Entry 9B3G (X-ray diffraction, 1.55 A resolution); this record covers chain A.

== Chain A ==
Molecule: Neurogenic locus notch homolog protein 1
Organism: Homo sapiens
Notes: fragment: Human Notch1 EGF domains 21-23
Reference sequence: P46531 (NOTC1_HUMAN); residue numbers follow UniProt; this construct covers 790-906
Amino-acid sequence (119 residues; each row starts with the number of its first residue):
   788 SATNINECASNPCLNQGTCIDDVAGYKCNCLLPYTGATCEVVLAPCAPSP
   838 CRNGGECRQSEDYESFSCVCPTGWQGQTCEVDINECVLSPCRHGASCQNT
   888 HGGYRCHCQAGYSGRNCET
Not modelled in the structure: 788-793
Differences from the reference sequence: expression tag (788-789)
Curated features (UniProtKB/Swiss-Prot):
  - glycosylation: Ser797 (O-linked (Glc...) serine), Thr805 (O-linked (Fuc...) threonine)
Disulfides: Cys795-Cys806, Cys800-Cys815, Cys817-Cys826, Cys833-Cys844, Cys838-Cys855, Cys857-Cys866, Cys873-Cys884, Cys878-Cys893, Cys895-Cys904
Bound ions: barium ion: Asp869, Ile870, Glu872, Asn886, Thr887, Gly890

== In short ==
Asp869, Ile870, Glu872, Asn886, Thr887 and Gly890 coordinate a barium ion ion.
Chain A is Neurogenic locus notch homolog protein 1 (Homo sapiens); the structure, Human Notch-1 EGFs 21-23,
was determined by X-ray diffraction, deposited together with 9B3N.
